7BHC - chain A; structure by X-ray diffraction, 1.87 A resolution.

# Chain A
Name: Iron-sulfur cluster repair protein YtfE
Organism: Escherichia coli (strain K12)
UniProt: P69506 (YTFE_ECOLI); residues 2-220 here = UniProt positions 2-220
Sequence (219 residues; row label = number of the first residue in the row):
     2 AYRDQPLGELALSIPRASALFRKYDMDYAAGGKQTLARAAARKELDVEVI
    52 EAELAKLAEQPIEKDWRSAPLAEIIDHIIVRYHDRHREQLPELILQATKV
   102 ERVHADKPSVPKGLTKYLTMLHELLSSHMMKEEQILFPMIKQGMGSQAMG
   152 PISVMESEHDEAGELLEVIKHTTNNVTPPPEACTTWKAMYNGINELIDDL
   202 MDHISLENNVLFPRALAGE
Differences from the reference sequence: engineered mutation A30 (Cys in P69506), A31 (Cys in P69506), L125 (Glu in P69506)
Ion coordination: Fe ion site 1: H84, E133, H204, E208; Fe ion site 2: H129, E133, H160, E208 (together with oxygen atom)
Ligand contacts: oxygen atom: I79, H84, H129, M130, E133, F138, H160, H204, E208
What the authors report for this chain:
  - Fe ion coordination: H84, H129, E133, H160, H204, E208
  - conformationally variable residues: L125
  - interface residues: R39
  - mutagenesis - E159N: unchanged binding to Kd values
  - mutagenesis - E159L: decreased binding to iron
  - mutagenesis - E159N: unchanged binding to Fe ion

# In short
Ligands of chain A: oxygen atom. H84, E133, H204 and E208 coordinate Fe ion site 1. H129, E133, H160 and E208
form the Fe ion site 2. The paper reports that E159L reduces binding to iron; the interface residue R39.
Chain A is Iron-sulfur cluster repair protein YtfE (Escherichia coli (strain K12)); the structure, Escherichia
coli YtfE E125L, was determined by X-ray diffraction (same publication as 7BHA and 7BHB).
